PDB entry 1N5W | X-ray diffraction, 1.50 A resolution | chains A and C of the 6 polymer chains in the assembly

Chain A:
Molecule: Carbon monoxide dehydrogenase small chain
Source organism: Oligotropha carboxidovorans
Notes: EC 1.2.99.2
UniProtKB: P19921 (DCMS_OLICA); residues 1-166 here = UniProt positions 1-166
Sequence (166 residues; each row starts with the number of its first residue):
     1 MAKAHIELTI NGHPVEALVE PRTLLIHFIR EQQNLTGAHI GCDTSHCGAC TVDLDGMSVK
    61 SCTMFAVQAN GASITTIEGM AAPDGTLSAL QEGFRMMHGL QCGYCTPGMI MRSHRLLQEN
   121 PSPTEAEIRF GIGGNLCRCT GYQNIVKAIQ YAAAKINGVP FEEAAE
Unresolved in the structure: 1-2, 164-166
Metal / ion sites: 2Fe-2S cluster Fe site 1: Cys-42, Cys-47, Cys-50, Cys-62; 2Fe-2S cluster Fe site 2: Cys-102, Cys-105, Cys-137, Cys-139
Ligand contacts:
  - FAD (flavin-adenine dinucleotide): Thr-44, Ser-45, His-46
  - 2Fe-2S cluster (FES), molecule 1: His-39, Ile-40, Gly-41, Cys-42, Ser-45, His-46, Cys-47, Gly-48, Cys-50, Lys-60, Cys-62
  - 2Fe-2S cluster (FES), molecule 2: Leu-100, Gln-101, Cys-102, Gly-103, Tyr-104, Cys-105, Thr-106, Cys-137, Arg-138, Cys-139, Thr-140
  - pterin cytosine dinucleotide (MCN): Gln-101, Cys-102, Cys-139

Chain C:
Molecule: Carbon monoxide dehydrogenase medium chain
Source organism: Oligotropha carboxidovorans
Notes: EC 1.2.99.2
UniProtKB: P19920 (DCMM_OLICA); numbering as in UniProt (aligned over 1-288)
Sequence (288 residues; numbered 1 to 288; the number before each row is that of its first residue):
     1 MIPGSFDYHR PKSIADAVAL LTKLGEDARP LAGGHSLIPI MKTRLATPEH LVDLRDIGDL
    61 VGIREEGTDV VIGAMTTQHA LIGSDFLAAK LPIIRETSLL IADPQIRYMG TIGGNAANGD
   121 PGNDMPALMQ CLGAAYELTG PEGARIVAAR DYYQGAYFTA IEPGELLTAI RIPVPPTGHG
   181 YAYEKLKRKI GDYATAAAAV VLTMSGGKCV TASIGLTNVA NTPLWAEEAG KVLVGTALDK
   241 PALDKAVALA EAITAPASDG RGPAEYRTKM AGVMLRRAVE RAKARAKN
Unresolved in the structure: 288
Ligand contacts: FAD (flavin-adenine dinucleotide): His-35, Leu-100, Ile-101, Ala-102, Ile-106, Asn-115, Gly-122, Asn-123, Asp-124, Lys-185, Gly-191, Asp-192, Tyr-193
Curated features (UniProtKB/Swiss-Prot):
  - binding site (FAD): Ala-32 to Ser-36, Thr-111 to Asn-115

Interface between chain A and chain C:
Residue-residue contacts - 47 pairs, chain A then chain C:
  Pro-21(A) with Phe-6(C); Tyr-8(C), hydrophobic
  Arg-22(A) with Pro-3(C), hydrogen bond (side chain-backbone); Gly-4(C); Ser-5(C); Phe-6(C); Arg-44(C)
  Leu-24(A) with Met-1(C)
  Ile-40(A) with Met-1(C), hydrophobic
  Cys-42(A) with Met-1(C)
  Asp-43(A) with Met-1(C)
  Ser-45(A) with Pro-39(C)
  Thr-51(A) with Gln-105(C), hydrogen bond
  Gly-56(A) with Tyr-108(C)
  Met-57(A) with Tyr-108(C), hydrophobic
  Ser-58(A) with Gln-105(C); Tyr-108(C)
  Lys-60(A) with Asp-103(C), salt bridge; Gln-105(C); Ile-106(C)
  Cys-62(A) with Lys-42(C), hydrogen bond (backbone-side chain)
  Thr-63(A) with Gly-34(C); His-35(C); Ile-38(C)
  Met-64(A) with Met-109(C), hydrophobic
  Phe-65(A) with Phe-6(C), hydrophobic; Ile-38(C), hydrophobic; Leu-51(C), hydrophobic
  Val-67(A) with Tyr-8(C), hydrophobic; Arg-10(C)
  Gln-68(A) with Tyr-8(C); Leu-31(C); Ile-38(C); Asp-53(C); Arg-55(C), hydrogen bond (backbone-side chain)
  Arg-112(A) with Pro-104(C); Gln-105(C)
  Arg-115(A) with Tyr-108(C)
  Glu-119(A) with Tyr-108(C), hydrogen bond
  Phe-130(A) with Leu-99(C); Arg-107(C)
  Gly-131(A) with Pro-104(C)
  Gly-133(A) with Ile-190(C)
  Gly-134(A) with Asp-103(C); Pro-104(C); Gln-105(C)
  Asn-135(A) with Gln-105(C)
Interface residues without a listed pair, chain A (31 interface residues in all): His-27, His-46, Gly-48, Val-59, Leu-136
Interface residues without a listed pair, chain C (30 interface residues in all): Ile-2, Met-41, Lys-189, Gly-191

Summary:
31 residues of chain A face 30 of chain C across their interface, with 5 hydrogen bonds and 1 salt bridge.
Among the polar pairs are Lys-60(A)/Asp-103(C), Arg-22(A)/Pro-3(C) and Thr-51(A)/Gln-105(C). Flavin-adenine
dinucleotide is bound between chain A and chain C.
Chain A is Carbon monoxide dehydrogenase small chain and chain C is Carbon monoxide dehydrogenase medium
chain, both from Oligotropha carboxidovorans; the structure, Crystal Structure of the Cu,Mo-CO Dehydrogenase
(CODH); Oxidized form, was determined by X-ray diffraction together with 1N60, 1N61, 1N62 and 1N63 from the
same study.
